PDB entry 3FV4 | X-ray diffraction, 1.56 A resolution | chain A

== Chain A ==
Name: Thermolysin
Organism: Bacillus thermoproteolyticus
Notes: EC 3.4.24.27
UniProtKB: P00800 (THER_BACTH); residues 1-316 here correspond to UniProt positions 233-548 (UniProt number = residue number + 232)
Amino-acid sequence (316 residues; each row starts with the number of its first residue):
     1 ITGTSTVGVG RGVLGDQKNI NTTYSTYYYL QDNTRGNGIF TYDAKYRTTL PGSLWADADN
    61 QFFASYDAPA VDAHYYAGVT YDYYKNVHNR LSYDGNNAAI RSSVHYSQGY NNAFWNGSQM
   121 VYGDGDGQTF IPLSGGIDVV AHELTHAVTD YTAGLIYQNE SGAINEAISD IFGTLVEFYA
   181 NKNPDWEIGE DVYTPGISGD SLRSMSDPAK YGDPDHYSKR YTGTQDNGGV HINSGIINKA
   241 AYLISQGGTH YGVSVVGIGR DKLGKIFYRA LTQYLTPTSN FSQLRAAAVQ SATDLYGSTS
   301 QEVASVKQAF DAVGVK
Curated features (UniProtKB/Swiss-Prot):
  - active site: Glu143, His231 (Proton donor)
  - binding site (Ca(2+)): Asp57, Asp59, Gln61, Asp138, Glu177, Asn183, Asp185, Glu187, Glu190, Tyr193, Thr194, Ile197, Asp200
  - binding site (Zn(2+)): His142, His146, Glu166
Bound ions: Ca2+ site 1: Asp57, Asp59, Gln61; Ca2+ site 2: Asp138, Glu177, Asp185, Glu187, Glu190; Zn2+: His142, His146, Glu166 (together with 1U4); Ca2+ site 3: Glu177, Asn183, Asp185, Glu190; Ca2+ site 4: Tyr193, Thr194, Ile197, Asp200
Small-molecule neighbours: 1U4 (N-[(S)-({[(benzyloxy)carbonyl]amino}methyl)(hydroxy)phosphoryl]-L-phenylalanyl-L-leucine): Asn111, Asn112, Ala113, Phe114, Trp115, Asn116, Phe130, Leu133, Val139, His142, Glu143, His146, Tyr157, Glu166, Ile188, Gly189, Leu202, Arg203, Asp226, His231

== Summary ==
Bound to chain A: compound 1U4. Asp57, Asp59 and Gln61 coordinate Ca2+ site 1. The Ca2+ site 2 is built by
Asp138, Glu177, Asp185, Glu187 and Glu190. From UniProt: active-site residues Glu143 and His231, 13
Ca2+-binding residues and 3 Zn2+-binding residues.
Chain A is Thermolysin (Bacillus thermoproteolyticus); the structure, Thermolysin inhibition, was determined
by X-ray diffraction together with 3FLF from the same study.
